2VQ5 - chains A and B; structure by X-ray diffraction, 2.09 A resolution.

== Chain A (and B) ==
Protein: S-norcoclaurine synthase
Organism: Thalictrum flavum
Notes: EC 4.2.1.78; chain B of this document is another copy of the same molecule, construct and numbering; everything in this record applies to it too
UniProtKB: Q67A25 (Q67A25_9MAGN); numbering as in UniProt (aligned over 16-210)
Sequence (201 residues; row label = number of the first residue in the row):
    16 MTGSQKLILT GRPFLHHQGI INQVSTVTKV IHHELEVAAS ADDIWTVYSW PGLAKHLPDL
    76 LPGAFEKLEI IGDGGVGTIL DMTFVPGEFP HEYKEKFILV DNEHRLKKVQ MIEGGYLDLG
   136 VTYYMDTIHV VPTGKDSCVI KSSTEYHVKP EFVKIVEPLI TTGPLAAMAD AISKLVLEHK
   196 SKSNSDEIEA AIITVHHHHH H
Disordered / not traced: 16-18, 28-33, 198-216 (chain B: 16-39, 195-216)
Modified positions: Mse16 (selenomethionine); Mse97, Mse126, Mse140, Mse183 (selenomethionine; parent Met)
Sequence notes: engineered mutation Mse16 (Thr in Q67A25), T17 (Ile in Q67A25), G18 (Asn in Q67A25), S19 (Cys in Q67A25)
Small-molecule neighbours: P-hydroxybenzaldehyde (HBA): Y63, L68, L72, L95, Mse97, E110, F112, K122, V124, D141, I143, L180, Mse183
Curated features (UniProtKB/Swiss-Prot):
  - active site: K122 (Proton donor)
  - binding site (dopamine): Y108 to E110
  - binding site ((4-hydroxyphenyl)acetaldehyde): D141
  - mutagenesis: Y108 (Y108F: Partial loss of activity), E110 (E110A: Partial loss of activity), K122 (K122A: Loss of activity)

== Chain A / chain B interface ==
Residue-residue contacts - 39 pairs, chain A then chain B:
  Q20(A) - I85(B)
  Q20(A) - I86(B)
  Q20(A) - G87(B)  hydrogen bond (backbone-backbone)
  K21(A) - E84(B)
  K21(A) - I85(B)
  L22(A) - L83(B)
  L22(A) - E84(B)
  L22(A) - I85(B)  hydrogen bond (backbone-backbone)
  I23(A) - K82(B)
  I23(A) - L83(B)
  I23(A) - E84(B)
  L24(A) - K70(B)
  L24(A) - K82(B)
  L24(A) - L83(B)  hydrogen bond (backbone-backbone)
  L24(A) - I85(B)  hydrophobic
  T25(A) - E81(B)
  T25(A) - K82(B)
  G26(A) - E81(B)
  G102(A) - L132(B)
  G102(A) - D133(B)  hydrogen bond (backbone-side chain)
  E103(A) - D133(B)
  F104(A) - F104(B)  hydrophobic
  F104(A) - D133(B)  hydrogen bond (backbone-backbone)
  F104(A) - L134(B)  hydrophobic
  H106(A) - D133(B)
  L132(A) - G102(B)
  D133(A) - P101(B)
  D133(A) - G102(B)  hydrogen bond (side chain-backbone)
  D133(A) - E103(B)
  D133(A) - F104(B)  hydrogen bond (backbone-backbone)
  D133(A) - H106(B)  salt bridge
  L134(A) - F104(B)  hydrophobic
  L134(A) - L174(B)  hydrophobic
  I170(A) - I170(B)
  I170(A) - P173(B)  hydrophobic
  I170(A) - L174(B)  hydrophobic
  P173(A) - I170(B)  hydrophobic
  L174(A) - L134(B)  hydrophobic
  L174(A) - I170(B)  hydrophobic
Also at the interface, not in a pair above, chain A (19 interface residues in all): S19, P101
Also at the interface, not in a pair above, chain B (21 interface residues in all): P73, F167

== In short ==
19 residues of chain A and 21 residues of chain B are in contact; the contacts include 7 hydrogen bonds and 1
salt bridge. Polar contacts include D133(A)-H106(B), G102(A)-D133(B) and Q20(A)-G87(B). Chain A binds
P-hydroxybenzaldehyde.
Chain A and chain B are both S-norcoclaurine synthase (Thalictrum flavum); the structure, X-ray structure of
Norcoclaurine synthase from Thalictrum flavum in complex with dopamine and hydroxybenzaldehyde, was determined
by X-ray diffraction (same publication as 2VNE).
